PDB entry 1X3G | X-ray diffraction, 3.00 A resolution | chains A and B

[Chain A (and B)]
Protein: Single-strand binding protein
Source organism: Mycobacterium smegmatis
Notes: chain B of this document is another copy of the same molecule, construct and numbering; everything in this record applies to it too
Reference sequence: Q9AFI5 (SSB_MYCSM); residues 1-165 here = UniProt positions 1-165
Amino-acid sequence (165 residues; each row starts with the number of its first residue):
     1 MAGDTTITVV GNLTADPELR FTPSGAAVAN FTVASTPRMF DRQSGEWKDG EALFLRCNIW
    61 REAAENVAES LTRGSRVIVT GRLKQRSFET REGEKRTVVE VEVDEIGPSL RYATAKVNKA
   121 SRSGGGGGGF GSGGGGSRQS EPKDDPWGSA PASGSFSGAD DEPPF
Not modelled in the structure: 1-2, 43-46, 121-165 (chain B: 1-2, 92-94, 121-165)
Metal / ion sites: Cd2+: Glu100 (shared with Glu62(B), Glu65(B) of chain B)

[Chain A / chain B interface]
Pairs across the interface (60):
  Thr8(A) - Thr8(B)  hydrogen bond
  Val10(A) - Glu105(B)
  Ala63(A) - Leu110(B)
  Asn66(A) - Leu110(B)
  Asn66(A) - Tyr112(B)
  Asn66(A) - Ala113(B)  hydrogen bond (side chain-backbone)
  Asn66(A) - Thr114(B)
  Glu69(A) - Thr114(B)
  Ser70(A) - Leu110(B)
  Ser70(A) - Thr114(B)
  Ser70(A) - Ala115(B)  hydrogen bond (side chain-backbone)
  Gly74(A) - Lys119(B)
  Arg76(A) - Glu105(B)  salt bridge
  Ile78(A) - Ile78(B)
  Ile78(A) - Glu105(B)
  Ile78(A) - Ile106(B)
  Asp104(A) - Arg111(B)  hydrogen bond (backbone-side chain)
  Glu105(A) - Val10(B)
  Glu105(A) - Arg76(B)  salt bridge
  Glu105(A) - Ile78(B)
  Glu105(A) - Ser109(B)  hydrogen bond
  Glu105(A) - Arg111(B)  salt bridge
  Ile106(A) - Ile78(B)
  Ile106(A) - Ser109(B)
  Ile106(A) - Leu110(B)  hydrogen bond (backbone-backbone)
  Gly107(A) - Ile78(B)
  Gly107(A) - Pro108(B)
  Pro108(A) - Ile106(B)
  Pro108(A) - Gly107(B)
  Pro108(A) - Pro108(B)
  Pro108(A) - Val117(B)  hydrophobic
  Ser109(A) - Glu105(B)  hydrogen bond
  Ser109(A) - Ile106(B)
  Leu110(A) - Ala63(B)
  Leu110(A) - Asn66(B)  hydrogen bond (backbone-side chain)
  Leu110(A) - Ser70(B)
  Leu110(A) - Leu71(B)  hydrophobic
  Leu110(A) - Ile106(B)  hydrogen bond (backbone-backbone)
  Leu110(A) - Pro108(B)
  Arg111(A) - Asn66(B)
  Arg111(A) - Glu105(B)  salt bridge
  Tyr112(A) - Lys119(B)
  Tyr112(A) - Ala120(B)  hydrogen bond (backbone-backbone)
  Ala113(A) - Asn66(B)
  Ala113(A) - Asn118(B)
  Thr114(A) - Asn66(B)
  Thr114(A) - Ser70(B)
  Thr114(A) - Val117(B)
  Thr114(A) - Asn118(B)  hydrogen bond (backbone-backbone)
  Ala115(A) - Ser70(B)  hydrogen bond (backbone-side chain)
  Ala115(A) - Lys116(B)
  Ala115(A) - Val117(B)  hydrophobic
  Lys116(A) - Ala115(B)
  Lys116(A) - Lys116(B)  hydrogen bond (backbone-backbone)
  Val117(A) - Ser70(B)
  Val117(A) - Pro108(B)  hydrophobic
  Val117(A) - Thr114(B)
  Asn118(A) - Thr114(B)  hydrogen bond (backbone-backbone)
  Lys119(A) - Tyr112(B)
  Lys119(A) - Ala113(B)
Other interface residues (no listed pair), chain A (30 interface residues in all): Glu62, Val67, Leu71, Thr80, Ala120
Other interface residues (no listed pair), chain B (26 interface residues in all): Val67, Glu69

[In short]
30 residues of chain A and 26 residues of chain B are in contact; the contacts include 14 hydrogen bonds and 4
salt bridges. Among the polar pairs are Arg76(A)-Glu105(B), Glu105(A)-Arg111(B) and Thr8(A)-Thr8(B).
Chain A and chain B are both Single-strand binding protein (Mycobacterium smegmatis); the structure, Crystal
structure of the single-stranded DNA-binding protein from Mycobacterium SMEGMATIS, was determined by X-ray
diffraction together with 1X3E and 1X3F from the same study.
